8WC3 - chains B and S of the 5 polymer chains in the assembly; structure by electron microscopy, 3.00 A resolution.

[Chain B]
Molecule: Guanine nucleotide-binding protein G(I)/G(S)/G(T) subunit beta-1
From: Homo sapiens
UniProt: P62873 (GBB1_HUMAN); numbering as in UniProt (aligned over 2-340)
Sequence (345 residues; each row starts with the number of its first residue; numbers below 1 keep their minus sign (Met-4 is residue -4)):
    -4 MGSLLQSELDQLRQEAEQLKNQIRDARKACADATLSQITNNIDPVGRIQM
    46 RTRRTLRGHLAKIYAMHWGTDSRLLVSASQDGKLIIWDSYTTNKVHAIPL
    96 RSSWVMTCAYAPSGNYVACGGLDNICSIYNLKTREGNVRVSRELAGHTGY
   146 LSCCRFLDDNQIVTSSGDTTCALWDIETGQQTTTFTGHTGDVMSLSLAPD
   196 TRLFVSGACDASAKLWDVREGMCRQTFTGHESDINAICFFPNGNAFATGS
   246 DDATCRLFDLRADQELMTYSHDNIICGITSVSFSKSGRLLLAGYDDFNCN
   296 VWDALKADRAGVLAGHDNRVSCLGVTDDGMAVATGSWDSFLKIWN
Not modelled in the structure: -4 to 7, 310
Construct notes: initiating methionine (-4); expression tag (-3 to 1)
Swiss-Prot annotation at these positions:
  - modified residue: Ser2 (N-acetylserine), His266 (Phosphohistidine)
  - natural variant: Leu30 (L30F: In MRD42; uncertain significance), Arg52 (R52G: In MRD42), Gly64 (G64V: In MRD42), Asp76 (D76E: In MRD42; D76G: In MRD42), Gly77 (G77S: In MRD42), Lys78 (K78R: In MRD42), Ile80 (I80N: In MRD42; I80T: In MRD42), His91 (H91R: In MRD42; uncertain significance), Ala92 (A92T: In MRD42), Pro94 (P94S: In MRD42), Leu95 (L95P: In MRD42), Arg96 (R96L: In MRD42), 5 further natural variant entries in UniProt

[Chain S]
Molecule: scFv16
From: synthetic construct
Notes: antibody fragment or engineered binder
Sequence (285 residues; numbered -36 to 247 plus 14 insertion-coded residues; 13 numbers in that range are skipped by the numbering (no residue carries them; nothing is unmodelled there); the number before each row is that of its first residue; a row labelled like 121A-121N holds insertion residues (121A, then the next letters in order); numbers below 1 keep their minus sign (Met-36 is residue -36)):
   -36 MLLVNQSHQGFNKEHTSKMVSAIVLYVLLAAAAHSAFAVQLVESGGGLVQ
    14 PGGSRKLSCSASGFAFSSFGMHWVRQAPEKGLEWVAYISSGSGTIYYADT
    64 VKGRFTISRDDPKNTLFLQMTSLRSEDTAMYYCVRSIYYYGSSPFDFWGQ
   114 GTTLTVSA
121A-121N GGGGSGGGGSGGGG
   135 SADIVMTQATSSVPVTPGESVSISCRSSKSLLHSNGNTYLYWFLQRPGQS
   185 PQLLIYRMSNLASGVPDRFSGSGSGTAFTLTISRLEAEDVGVYYCMQHLE
   235 YPLTFGAGTKLEL
Not modelled in the structure: -36 to 1, 121A-121N
Disulfide bonds: Cys22-Cys96, Cys159-Cys229

[Chain B / chain S interface]
Pairs across the interface (9; chain B residue first):
  Asp66(B) with Tyr103(S), hydrogen bond
  Arg68(B) with Tyr103(S)
  Leu69(B) with Tyr103(S), hydrophobic
  Val90(B) with Tyr102(S), hydrophobic
  Arg129(B) with Arg98(S); Phe110(S)
  Glu130(B) with Gly26(S); Phe27(S)
  Gly131(B) with Phe32(S)
Interface residues without a listed pair, chain B (9 interface residues in all): Asp83, His91
Interface residues without a listed pair, chain S (10 interface residues in all): Val2, Ala28, Ser31

[In short]
9 residues of chain B and 10 residues of chain S are in contact; the contacts include 1 hydrogen bond. Its one
hydrogen-bonded contact is Asp66(B)-Tyr103(S).
Here chain B is Guanine nucleotide-binding protein G(I)/G(S)/G(T) subunit beta-1 (Homo sapiens) and chain S is
scFv16 (synthetic construct). Entry 8WC3 (Cryo-EM structure of the SEP363856-bound mTAAR1-Gs complex) was
determined by electron microscopy, deposited together with 8WC4, 8WC5, 8WC6, 8WC7, 8WC8, 8WC9, 8WCA and 8WCB.
